7SQJ - chains A and B; structure by electron microscopy, 6.30 A resolution (low resolution: residue-level contacts below are approximate; hydrogen-bond / salt-bridge calls are withheld).

Chain A (and B):
Name: Flagellin
Organism: Escherichia coli O127:H6
Notes: chain B of this document is another copy of the same molecule, construct and numbering; everything in this record applies to it too
UniProtKB: B7USU2 (FLIC_ECO27); residues 1-548 here = UniProt positions 1-548
Chain sequence (548 residues; each row starts with the number of its first residue):
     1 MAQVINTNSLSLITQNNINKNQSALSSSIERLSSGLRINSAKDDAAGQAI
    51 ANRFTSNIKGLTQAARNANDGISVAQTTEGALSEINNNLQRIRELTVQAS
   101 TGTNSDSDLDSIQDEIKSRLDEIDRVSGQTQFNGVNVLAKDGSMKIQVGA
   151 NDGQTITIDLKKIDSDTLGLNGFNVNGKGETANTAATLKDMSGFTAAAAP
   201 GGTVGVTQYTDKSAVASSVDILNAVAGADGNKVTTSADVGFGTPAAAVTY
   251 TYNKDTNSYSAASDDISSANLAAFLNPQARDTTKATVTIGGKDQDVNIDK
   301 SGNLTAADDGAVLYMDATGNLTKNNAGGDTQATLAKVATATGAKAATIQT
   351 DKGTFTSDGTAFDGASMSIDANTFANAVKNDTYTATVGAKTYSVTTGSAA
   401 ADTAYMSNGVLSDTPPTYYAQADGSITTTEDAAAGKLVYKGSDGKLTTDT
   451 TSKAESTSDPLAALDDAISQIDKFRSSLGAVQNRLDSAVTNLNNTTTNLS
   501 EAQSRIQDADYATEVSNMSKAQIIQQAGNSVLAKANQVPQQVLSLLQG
Disordered / not traced: 1-2

Chain A / chain B interface:
Pairs across the interface - 46 pairs, chain A then chain B:
  N19(A) with Q3(B)
  S26(A) with L10(B)
  I29(A) with T14(B); V531(B)
  E30(A) with I13(B)
  L32(A) with A527(B)
  S33(A) with N17(B); I524(B); G528(B); V531(B)
  S34(A) with N17(B); I524(B)
  R66(A) with R37(B); R505(B); I506(B); Q507(B)
  N69(A) with R505(B)
  S73(A) with R505(B)
  Q76(A) with N498(B)
  T77(A) with N498(B)
  E84(A) with S487(B); T490(B); N491(B)
  S118(A) with A480(B)
  D121(A) with R484(B)
  E122(A) with R484(B)
  R125(A) with I156(B); R484(B); A488(B)
  Q129(A) with Q154(B)
  Q131(A) with N151(B)
  F132(A) with L499(B)
  N133(A) with F54(B)
  K254(A) with A389(B)
  D255(A) with A389(B)
  A389(A) with D255(B)
  M518(A) with K534(B)
  Q522(A) with K534(B)
  Q525(A) with V538(B); Q541(B)
  Q526(A) with Q541(B)
  N529(A) with Q541(B); L545(B)
  L532(A) with L545(B)
  A533(A) with L545(B); Q547(B)
Also at the interface, not in a pair above, chain A (40 interface residues in all): Q22, G35, D70, N88, R119, V126, T130, Y511, N536
Also at the interface, not in a pair above, chain B (41 interface residues in all): I50, N57, V148, K254, N483, T495, E501, A502, S544

In short:
Chain A and chain B form an interface of 40 and 41 residues respectively.
Both chains are Flagellin (Escherichia coli O127:H6). Entry 7SQJ (Cryo-EM structure of the seam subunits of
the enteropathogenic E. coli O127:H6 flagellar filament) was determined by electron microscopy (same
publication as 7SN4, 7SN7, 7SN9 and 7SQD).
